7KZN - chains E and K of the 19 polymer chains in the assembly; structure by electron microscopy, 4.00 A resolution.

Chain E:
Name: Dynein, 70 kDa intermediate chain, flagellar outer arm
From: Chlamydomonas reinhardtii
UniProt: P27766 (DYI3_CHLRE); residue numbers follow UniProt; this construct covers 1-567
Sequence (567 residues; each row starts with the number of its first residue):
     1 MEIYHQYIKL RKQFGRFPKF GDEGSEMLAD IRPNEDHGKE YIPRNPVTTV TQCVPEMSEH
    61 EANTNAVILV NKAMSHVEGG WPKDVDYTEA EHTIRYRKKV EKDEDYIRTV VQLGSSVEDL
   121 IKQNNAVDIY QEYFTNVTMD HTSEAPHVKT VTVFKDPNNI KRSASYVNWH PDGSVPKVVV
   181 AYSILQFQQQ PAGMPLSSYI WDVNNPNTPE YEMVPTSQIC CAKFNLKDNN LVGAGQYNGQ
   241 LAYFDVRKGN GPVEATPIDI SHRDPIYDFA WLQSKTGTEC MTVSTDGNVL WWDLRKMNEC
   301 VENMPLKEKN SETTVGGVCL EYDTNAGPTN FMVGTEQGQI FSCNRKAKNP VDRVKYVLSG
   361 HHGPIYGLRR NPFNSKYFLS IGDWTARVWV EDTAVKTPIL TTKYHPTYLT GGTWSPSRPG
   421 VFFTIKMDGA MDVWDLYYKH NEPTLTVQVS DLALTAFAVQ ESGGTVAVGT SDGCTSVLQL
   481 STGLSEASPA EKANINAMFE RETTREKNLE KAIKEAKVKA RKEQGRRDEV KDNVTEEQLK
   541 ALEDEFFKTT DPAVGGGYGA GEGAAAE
Disordered / not traced: 1-59, 518-534, 551-567

Chain K:
Name: Dynein 8 kDa light chain, flagellar outer arm
From: Chlamydomonas reinhardtii
UniProt: Q39580 (DYL1_CHLRE); residues 1-91 here = UniProt positions 1-91
Sequence (91 residues; numbered 1 to 91; the number before each row is that of its first residue):
     1 MASGSSKAVI KNADMSEEMQ ADAVDCATQA LEKYNIEKDI AAYIKKEFDR KHNPTWHCIV
    61 GRNFGSYVTH ETKHFIYFYL GQVAILLFKS G
Disordered / not traced: 1-7, 90-91

Interface between chain E and chain K:
Contacting residue pairs (33; chain E residue first):
  Leu-69(E) with Thr-72(K)
  Val-70(E) with Thr-69(K); His-70(K)
  Asn-71(E) with Thr-69(K), hydrogen bond (backbone-side chain); His-70(K), hydrogen bond (backbone-backbone)
  Lys-72(E) with Tyr-67(K), hydrogen bond (backbone-side chain); Val-68(K); Thr-69(K); His-70(K)
  Ala-73(E) with Tyr-67(K); Val-68(K), hydrogen bond (backbone-backbone); Phe-75(K), hydrophobic
  Met-74(E) with Ser-66(K); Tyr-67(K), hydrophobic
  Ser-75(E) with Phe-64(K); Gly-65(K); Ser-66(K), hydrogen bond (backbone-backbone)
  His-76(E) with Phe-64(K); Tyr-77(K), hydrogen bond (backbone-side chain)
  Val-77(E) with Lys-11(K); Asn-63(K); Phe-64(K); Tyr-77(K); Tyr-79(K), hydrophobic; Ala-84(K), hydrophobic
  Glu-78(E) with Asn-63(K)
  Gly-79(E) with Lys-11(K); Tyr-79(K), hydrogen bond (backbone-side chain); Gln-82(K)
  Gly-80(E) with Tyr-79(K), hydrogen bond (backbone-side chain); Gln-82(K), hydrogen bond (backbone-side chain)
  Pro-82(E) with Val-9(K)
  Lys-83(E) with Ala-8(K)
Interface residues without a listed pair, chain K (21 interface residues in all): Asn-12, Arg-62, Glu-71, Leu-86

Summary:
14 residues of chain E and 21 residues of chain K are in contact, with 9 hydrogen bonds. Polar contacts
include Asn-71(E)/Thr-69(K), Lys-72(E)/Tyr-67(K) and His-76(E)/Tyr-77(K).
Here chain E is Dynein, 70 kDa intermediate chain, flagellar outer arm and chain K is Dynein 8 kDa light
chain, flagellar outer arm, both from Chlamydomonas reinhardtii. Entry 7KZN (Outer dynein arm core subcomplex
from C. reinhardtii) was determined by electron microscopy.
